PDB entry 4Y80 | X-ray diffraction, 2.50 A resolution | chains N and a of the 34 polymer chains in the assembly

# Chain N
Protein: Proteasome subunit beta type-1
Source organism: Saccharomyces cerevisiae S288c
Notes: EC 3.4.25.1
Reference sequence: P38624 (PSB1_YEAST); residues 1-196 here correspond to UniProt positions 20-215 (UniProt number = residue number + 19)
Amino-acid sequence (196 residues; numbered 1 to 196; the number before each row is that of its first residue):
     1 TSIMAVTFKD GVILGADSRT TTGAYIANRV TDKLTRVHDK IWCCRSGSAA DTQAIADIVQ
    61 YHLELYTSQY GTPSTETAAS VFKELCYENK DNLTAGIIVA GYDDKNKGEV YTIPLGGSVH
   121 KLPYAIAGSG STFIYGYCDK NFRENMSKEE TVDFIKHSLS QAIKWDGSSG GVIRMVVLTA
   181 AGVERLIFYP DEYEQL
Bound ions: Mg2+: Ile163, Asp166, Ser169
Swiss-Prot annotation at these positions:
  - active site: Thr1 (Nucleophile)

# Chain a
Protein: Proteasome subunit beta type-7
Source organism: Saccharomyces cerevisiae S288c
Notes: EC 3.4.25.1
Reference sequence: P30657 (PSB7_YEAST); residues -12 to 233 here correspond to UniProt positions 21-266 (UniProt number = residue number + 33)
Amino-acid sequence (246 residues; numbered -12 to 233; the number before each row is that of its first residue; numbers below 1 keep their minus sign (Thr-12 is residue -12)):
   -12 TQIANAGASP MVNTQQPIVT GTSVISMKYD NGVIIAADNL GSYGSLLRFN GVERLIPVGD
    48 NTVVGISGDI SDMQHIERLL KDLVTENAYD NPLADAEEAL EPSYIFEYLA TVMYQRRSKM
   108 NPLWNAIIVA GVQSNGDQFL RYVNLLGVTY SSPTLATGFG AHMANPLLRK VVDRESDIPK
   168 TTVQVAEEAI VNAMRVLYYR DARSSRNFSL AIIDKNTGLT FKKNLQVENM KWDFAKDIKG
   228 YGTQKI
Unresolved in the structure: -12 to 0

# How chain N and chain a interact
Residue-residue contacts - 63 pairs, chain N then chain a:
  Arg19(N) - Ala189(a)
  Ala24(N) - Phe146(a)
  Ala24(N) - Arg187(a)
  Ala24(N) - Asp188(a)
  Ala24(N) - Ala189(a)  hydrogen bond (backbone-backbone)
  Ala24(N) - Arg190(a)
  Tyr25(N) - Phe146(a)
  Tyr25(N) - Arg187(a)
  Ile26(N) - Tyr186(a)
  Ile26(N) - Arg187(a)  hydrogen bond (backbone-backbone)
  Ile26(N) - Asp188(a)
  Ile26(N) - Ala189(a)
  Ala27(N) - Arg187(a)  hydrogen bond (backbone-side chain)
  Asn28(N) - Arg187(a)
  Arg29(N) - Tyr186(a)
  Arg29(N) - Arg187(a)
  Arg29(N) - Lys218(a)  hydrogen bond (side chain-backbone)
  Arg29(N) - Trp219(a)
  Arg29(N) - Phe221(a)
  Val30(N) - Phe221(a)  hydrophobic
  Val30(N) - Ala222(a)  hydrophobic
  Val30(N) - Ile225(a)  hydrophobic
  Asp32(N) - Lys226(a)
  Asp32(N) - Gly227(a)  hydrogen bond (side chain-backbone)
  Asp32(N) - Gln231(a)
  Leu34(N) - Gln231(a)
  Thr35(N) - Tyr228(a)
  Thr35(N) - Gln231(a)
  Arg36(N) - Gln231(a)  hydrogen bond (backbone-side chain)
  Trp42(N) - Gln231(a)
  Trp42(N) - Ile233(a)
  Arg45(N) - Tyr228(a)
  Gln53(N) - Tyr228(a)  hydrogen bond (backbone-side chain)
  Ala56(N) - Tyr228(a)
  Asp57(N) - Tyr228(a)  hydrogen bond
  Phe133(N) - Leu33(a)  hydrophobic
  Lys164(N) - Leu34(a)
  Trp165(N) - Ser32(a)
  Trp165(N) - Leu33(a)
  Trp165(N) - Leu34(a)  hydrogen bond (backbone-backbone)
  Trp165(N) - Arg35(a)
  Asp166(N) - Ser32(a)
  Gly167(N) - Ser32(a)  hydrogen bond (backbone-backbone)
  Gly167(N) - Leu34(a)
  Gly167(N) - Ala189(a)
  Gly167(N) - Arg190(a)
  Gly171(N) - Trp219(a)
  Val172(N) - Trp219(a)  hydrophobic
  Val172(N) - Ala222(a)  hydrophobic
  Arg174(N) - Ala222(a)  hydrogen bond (side chain-backbone)
  Arg174(N) - Ile225(a)  hydrogen bond (side chain-backbone)
  Val183(N) - Ile233(a)  hydrophobic
  Arg185(N) - Gln231(a)
  Arg185(N) - Ile233(a)  hydrogen bond (side chain-backbone)
  Ile187(N) - Ala222(a)
  Ile187(N) - Lys223(a)
  Tyr189(N) - Trp219(a)
  Tyr189(N) - Asp220(a)
  Tyr189(N) - Lys223(a)
  Pro190(N) - Trp219(a)
  Asp191(N) - Arg193(a)  salt bridge
  Glu194(N) - Tyr185(a)  hydrogen bond
  Glu194(N) - Arg193(a)  salt bridge
Also at the interface, not in a pair above, chain N (36 interface residues in all): Thr21, Gly23, Ile163, Ser168
Also at the interface, not in a pair above, chain a (26 interface residues in all): Met150, Met217

# Summary
Chain N and chain a form an interface of 36 and 26 residues respectively; the contacts include 14 hydrogen
bonds and 2 salt bridges. Polar contacts include Asp191(N)-Arg193(a), Glu194(N)-Arg193(a) and
Ala27(N)-Arg187(a). UniProt lists active-site residue Thr1(N) on chain N.
Here chain N is Proteasome subunit beta type-1 and chain a is Proteasome subunit beta type-7, both from
Saccharomyces cerevisiae S288c. Entry 4Y80 (Yeast 20S proteasome in complex with Ac-LAI-ep) was determined by
X-ray diffraction (same publication as 4Y69, 4Y6A, 4Y6V, 4Y6Z, 4Y70, 4Y74 and 34 further entries).
